PDB entry 4MQK | X-ray diffraction, 2.24 A resolution | chains E and F of the 4 polymer chains in the assembly

== Chain E ==
Molecule: Hemoglobin subunit alpha
From: Homo sapiens
Notes: engineered mutation(s): V67M
Reference sequence: P69905 (HBA_HUMAN); residues 1-141 here correspond to UniProt positions 2-142 (UniProt number = residue number + 1)
Amino-acid sequence (141 residues; numbered 1 to 141; the number before each row is that of its first residue):
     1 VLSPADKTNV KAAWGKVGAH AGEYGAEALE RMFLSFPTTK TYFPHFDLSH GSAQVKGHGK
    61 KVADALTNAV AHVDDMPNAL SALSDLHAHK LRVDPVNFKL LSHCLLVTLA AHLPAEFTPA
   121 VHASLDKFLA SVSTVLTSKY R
Unresolved in the structure: 139-141
Ion coordination: heme Fe near H87 (its only coordinating residue here)
Ligand contacts: heme (HEM): M32, T39, Y42, F43, F46, H58, K61, V62, A65, L66, L83, L86, H87, L91, V93, N97, F98, L101, V132, L136
Curated features (UniProtKB/Swiss-Prot):
  - binding site (O2): H58
  - binding site (heme b): H87
  - site: T8, N9 (Microbial infection: Cleavage), K11 (Not glycated), A13, W14 (Microbial infection: Cleavage), Y24, G25 (Microbial infection: Cleavage), L29, E30 (Microbial infection: Cleavage), H45, F46 (Microbial infection: Cleavage), D47, L48 (Microbial infection: Cleavage), S52, A53 (Microbial infection: Cleavage), V55, K56 (Microbial infection: Cleavage), K56 (Not glycated), G59, K60 (Microbial infection: Cleavage), K60 (Not glycated), K90 (Not glycated), L91, R92 (Microbial infection: Cleavage), K99 (Not glycated), L106, V107 (Microbial infection: Cleavage), T108, L109 (Microbial infection: Cleavage), V121, H122 (Microbial infection: Cleavage), S133, T134 (Microbial infection: Cleavage)
  - modified residue: S3 (Phosphoserine), K7 (N6-succinyllysine), T8 (Phosphothreonine), K11 (N6-succinyllysine), K16 (N6-acetyllysine), Y24 (Phosphotyrosine), S35 (Phosphoserine), K40 (N6-succinyllysine), S49 (Phosphoserine), S102 (Phosphoserine), T108 (Phosphothreonine), S124 (Phosphoserine), S131 (Phosphoserine), T134 (Phosphothreonine), T137 (Phosphothreonine), S138 (Phosphoserine)
  - glycosylation (N-linked (Glc) (glycation) lysine): K7, K16, K40, K61

== Chain F ==
Molecule: Hemoglobin subunit gamma-2
From: Homo sapiens
Reference sequence: P69892 (HBG2_HUMAN); residues 1-146 here correspond to UniProt positions 2-147 (UniProt number = residue number + 1)
Amino-acid sequence (146 residues; each row starts with the number of its first residue):
     1 GHFTEEDKAT ITSLWGKVNV EDAGGETLGR LLVVYPWTQR FFDSFGNLSS ASAIMGNPKV
    61 KAHGKKMLTS LGDAIKHLDD LKGTFAQLSE LHCDKLHVDP ENFKLLGNVL VTVLAIHFGK
   121 EFTPEVQASW QKMVTGVASA LSSRYH
Unresolved in the structure: 1
Sequence notes: engineered mutation M67 (Val68 in P69892)
Ion coordination: heme Fe: H92 (together with carbon monoxide)
Ligand contacts:
  - carbon monoxide (CMO): L28, H63, M67, H92
  - heme (HEM): L31, T38, F41, F42, F45, H63, K66, M67, S70, L71, F85, L88, L91, H92, L96, V98, N102, F103, L106, V137, L141

== Chain E / chain F interface ==
Contacting residue pairs (39):
  E30(E) - P124(F)
  R31(E) - F122(F)  hydrogen bond (side chain-backbone)
  R31(E) - T123(F)  hydrogen bond (side chain-backbone)
  R31(E) - P124(F)
  R31(E) - Q127(F)  hydrogen bond
  L34(E) - P124(F)
  L34(E) - E125(F)
  S35(E) - Q127(F)
  S35(E) - A128(F)
  S35(E) - Q131(F)
  F36(E) - Q131(F)
  H103(E) - N108(F)
  H103(E) - V111(F)
  H103(E) - T112(F)
  H103(E) - Q131(F)  hydrogen bond
  C104(E) - Q127(F)
  V107(E) - V111(F)  hydrophobic
  V107(E) - A115(F)
  V107(E) - Q127(F)
  A110(E) - T112(F)
  A110(E) - A115(F)  hydrophobic
  A110(E) - I116(F)  hydrophobic
  A111(E) - A115(F)
  A111(E) - G119(F)
  P114(E) - I116(F)
  F117(E) - R30(F)  hydrogen bond (backbone-side chain)
  F117(E) - I116(F)  hydrophobic
  T118(E) - R30(F)
  P119(E) - E26(F)
  P119(E) - R30(F)
  P119(E) - M55(F)  hydrophobic
  A120(E) - A51(F)
  H122(E) - R30(F)  hydrogen bond
  H122(E) - V34(F)
  H122(E) - T112(F)
  A123(E) - V33(F)  hydrophobic
  A123(E) - V34(F)  hydrophobic
  D126(E) - V34(F)
  D126(E) - Y35(F)  hydrogen bond
Also at the interface, not in a pair above, chain F (21 interface residues in all): K120

== Summary ==
Chain E and chain F form an interface of 18 and 21 residues respectively, with 7 hydrogen bonds. Polar
contacts include R31(E)-F122(F), R31(E)-T123(F) and R31(E)-Q127(F). Chain E binds heme. Chain F binds heme and
carbon monoxide.
Here chain E is Hemoglobin subunit alpha and chain F is Hemoglobin subunit gamma-2, both from Homo sapiens.
Entry 4MQK (Carbonmonoxy Structure of the Human Fetal Hemoglobin Mutant HbF Toms River alphawtgammaV67M) was
determined by X-ray diffraction.
